Entry 3OAA (X-ray diffraction, 3.26 A resolution); this record covers chains A and D of the 8 polymer chains in the assembly.

# Chain A
Protein: ATP synthase subunit alpha
Organism: Escherichia coli DH1
Notes: EC 3.6.3.14
UniProt: C9QXA2 (C9QXA2_ECOD1); residues 1-513 here = UniProt positions 1-513
Sequence (513 residues; numbered 1 to 513; the number before each row is that of its first residue):
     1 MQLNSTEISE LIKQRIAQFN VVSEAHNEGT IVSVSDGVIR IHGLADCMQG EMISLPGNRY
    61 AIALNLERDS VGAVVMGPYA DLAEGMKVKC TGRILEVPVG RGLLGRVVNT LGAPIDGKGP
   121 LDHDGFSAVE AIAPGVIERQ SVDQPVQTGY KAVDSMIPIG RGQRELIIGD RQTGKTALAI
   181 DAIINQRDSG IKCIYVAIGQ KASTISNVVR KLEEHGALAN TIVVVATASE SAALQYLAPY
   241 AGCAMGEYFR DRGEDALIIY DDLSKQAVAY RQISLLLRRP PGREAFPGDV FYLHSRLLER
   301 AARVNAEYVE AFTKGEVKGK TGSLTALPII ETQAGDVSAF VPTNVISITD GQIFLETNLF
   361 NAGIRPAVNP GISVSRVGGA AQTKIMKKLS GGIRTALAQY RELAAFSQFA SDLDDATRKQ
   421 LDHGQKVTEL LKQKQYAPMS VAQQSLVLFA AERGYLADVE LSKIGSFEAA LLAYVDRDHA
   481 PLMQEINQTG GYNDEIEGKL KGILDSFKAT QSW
Not modelled in the structure: 1-23, 512-513
Metal / ion sites: Mg2+: Thr176 (together with AMP-PNP)
Ligand contacts: AMP-PNP (ANP; phosphoaminophosphonic acid-adenylate ester): Tyr150, Asp170, Arg171, Gln172, Thr173, Gly174, Lys175, Thr176, Ala177, Glu331, Phe360, Arg365, Pro366, Gln433, Lys434, Gln435

# Chain D
Protein: ATP synthase subunit beta
Organism: Escherichia coli DH1
Notes: EC 3.6.3.14
UniProt: C9QXA4 (C9QXA4_ECOD1); residues 1-459 here correspond to UniProt positions 2-460 (UniProt number = residue number + 1)
Sequence (459 residues; numbered 1 to 459; the number before each row is that of its first residue):
     1 ATGKIVQVIG AVVDVEFPQD AVPRVYDALE VQNGNERLVL EVQQQLGGGI VRTIAMGSSD
    61 GLRRGLDVKD LEHPIEVPVG EATLGRIMNV LGEPVDMKGE IGEEERWAIH RAAPSYEELS
   121 NSQELLETGI KVIDLMCPFA KGGKVGLFGG AGVGKTVNMM ELIRNIAIEH SGYSVFAGVG
   181 ERTREGNDFY HEMTDSNVID KVSLVYGQMN EPPGNRLRVA LTGLTMAEKF RDEGRDVLLF
   241 VDNIYRYTLA GTEVSALLGR MPSAVGYQPT LAEEMGVLQE RITSTKTGSI TSVQAVYVPA
   301 DDLTDPSPAT TFAHLDATVV LSRQIASLGI YPAVDPLDST SRQLDPLVVG QEHYDTARGV
   361 QSILQRYQEL KDIIAILGMD ELSEEDKLVV ARARKIQRFL SQPFFVAEVF TGSPGKYVSL
   421 KDTIRGFKGI MEGEYDHLPE QAFYMVGSIE EAVEKAKKL
Not modelled in the structure: 1
Construct notes: engineered mutation Glu81 (Lys82 in C9QXA4)
Metal / ion sites: Mg2+: Thr156 (together with ADP, sulfate ion)
Ligand contacts: ADP (adenosine-5'-diphosphate): Gly150, Ala151, Gly152, Val153, Gly154, Lys155, Thr156, Val157, Arg182, Glu185, Tyr331, Ala407, Phe410, Thr411

# Chain A / chain D interface
Contacting residue pairs (56; chain A residue first):
  Val32(A) - Gly47(D)
  Ser33(A) - Gln45(D)
  Ser33(A) - Leu46(D)
  Ser33(A) - Gly47(D)
  Val34(A) - Gln44(D)
  Val34(A) - Gln45(D)  hydrogen bond (backbone-backbone)
  Ser35(A) - Gln44(D)
  Asp36(A) - Gln44(D)  hydrogen bond
  Asp36(A) - Arg260(D)  salt bridge
  Tyr79(A) - Tyr26(D)  hydrogen bond
  Ala80(A) - Val25(D)
  Ala83(A) - Gln45(D)
  Glu84(A) - Val22(D)
  Glu84(A) - Gln45(D)  hydrogen bond (backbone-side chain)
  Glu84(A) - Gly47(D)
  Glu84(A) - Gly48(D)
  Glu84(A) - Gly49(D)  hydrogen bond (side chain-backbone)
  Gly85(A) - Asp20(D)
  Val107(A) - Tyr116(D)
  Ile115(A) - Tyr116(D)
  Arg171(A) - Phe312(D)
  Gln172(A) - Arg342(D)
  Lys201(A) - Glu280(D)
  Lys201(A) - His314(D)  hydrogen bond (side chain-backbone)
  Lys201(A) - Asp316(D)  salt bridge
  Ala202(A) - Tyr116(D)
  Ala202(A) - Glu118(D)
  Ala202(A) - Glu280(D)  hydrogen bond (backbone-side chain)
  Ser206(A) - Tyr116(D)
  Arg210(A) - Ser120(D)  hydrogen bond (side chain-backbone)
  Arg210(A) - Asn121(D)
  Thr227(A) - Glu280(D)
  Ala228(A) - Gly276(D)
  Ala228(A) - Glu280(D)
  Ala228(A) - His314(D)
  Ser229(A) - Ala113(D)
  Ser229(A) - Val277(D)
  Ser229(A) - Glu280(D)
  Ser231(A) - Glu273(D)
  Ala232(A) - Glu273(D)
  Arg271(A) - Ser263(D)
  Arg271(A) - Ala264(D)
  Gln272(A) - Pro269(D)  hydrogen bond (side chain-backbone)
  Gln272(A) - Thr270(D)
  Gln272(A) - Glu273(D)
  Leu275(A) - Met261(D)
  Leu275(A) - Pro262(D)
  Leu275(A) - Ser263(D)
  Leu275(A) - Pro269(D)  hydrophobic
  Arg278(A) - Gly259(D)  hydrogen bond (side chain-backbone)
  Arg278(A) - Met261(D)
  Arg279(A) - Met261(D)
  Ala285(A) - Ser263(D)
  Ala285(A) - Ala264(D)
  Gln333(A) - Thr304(D)  hydrogen bond (side chain-backbone)
  Gln333(A) - Ala309(D)
Interface residues without a listed pair, chain A (38 interface residues in all): Leu82, Asp116, Ser203, Val209, Glu230, Val268, Leu276, Pro281
Interface residues without a listed pair, chain D (41 interface residues in all): Arg24, Pro114, Glu117, Lys144, Ala272, Leu303, Ala313, Thr340

# Overview
38 residues of chain A and 41 residues of chain D are in contact, with 11 hydrogen bonds and 2 salt bridges.
Among the polar pairs are Asp36(A)-Arg260(D), Lys201(A)-Asp316(D) and Asp36(A)-Gln44(D). Ligands of chain A:
AMP-PNP. Chain D binds ADP.
Chain A is ATP synthase subunit alpha and chain D is ATP synthase subunit beta, both from Escherichia coli
DH1; the structure, Structure of the E.coli F1-ATP synthase inhibited by subunit Epsilon, was determined by
X-ray diffraction.
